Entry 7TKQ (electron microscopy, 4.50 A resolution (low resolution: residue-level contacts below are approximate; hydrogen-bond / salt-bridge calls are withheld)); this record covers chains A and O of the 27 polymer chains in the assembly.

Chain A:
Molecule: ATP synthase subunit alpha
From: Saccharomyces cerevisiae
UniProtKB: P07251 (ATPA_YEAST); residues 1-510 here correspond to UniProt positions 36-545 (UniProt number = residue number + 35)
Sequence (510 residues; row label = number of the first residue in the row):
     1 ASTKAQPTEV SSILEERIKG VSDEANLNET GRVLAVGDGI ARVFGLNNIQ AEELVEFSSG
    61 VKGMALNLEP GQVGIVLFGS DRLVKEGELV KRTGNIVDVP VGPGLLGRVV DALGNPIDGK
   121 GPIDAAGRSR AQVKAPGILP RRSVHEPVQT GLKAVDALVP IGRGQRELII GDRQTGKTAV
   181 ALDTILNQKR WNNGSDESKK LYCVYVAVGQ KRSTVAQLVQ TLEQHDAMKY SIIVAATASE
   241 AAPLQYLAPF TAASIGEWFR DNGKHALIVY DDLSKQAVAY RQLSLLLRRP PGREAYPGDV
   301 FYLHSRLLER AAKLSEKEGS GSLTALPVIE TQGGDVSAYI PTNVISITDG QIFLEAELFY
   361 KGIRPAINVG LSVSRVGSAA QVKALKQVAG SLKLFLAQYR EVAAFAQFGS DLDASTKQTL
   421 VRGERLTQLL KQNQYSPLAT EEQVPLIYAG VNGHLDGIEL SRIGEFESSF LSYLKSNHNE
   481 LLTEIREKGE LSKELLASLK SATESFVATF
Unresolved in the structure: 1-8, 408-409, 510
Curated features (UniProtKB/Swiss-Prot):
  - binding site (ATP): G171 to T178
  - site: S372 (Required for activity)
  - modified residue (Phosphoserine): S22, S143

Chain O:
Molecule: ATP synthase subunit 5
From: Saccharomyces cerevisiae
UniProtKB: P09457 (ATPO_YEAST); residues 1-195 here correspond to UniProt positions 18-212 (UniProt number = residue number + 17)
Sequence (195 residues; row label = number of the first residue in the row):
     1 ASKAAAPPPV RLFGVEGTYA TALYQAAAKN SSIDAAFQSL QKVESTVKKN PKLGHLLLNP
    61 ALSLKDRNSV IDAIVETHKN LDGYVVNLLK VLSENNRLGC FEKIASDFGV LNDAHNGLLK
   121 GTVTSAEPLD PKSFKRIEKA LSASKLVGQG KSLKLENVVK PEIKGGLIVE LGDKTVDLSI
   181 STKIQKLNKV LEDSI
Unresolved in the structure: 1-6, 194-195

Chain A / chain O interface:
Residue-residue contacts (8; chain A residue first):
  L27(A) - T175(O)
  L27(A) - V176(O)
  N28(A) - K174(O)
  N28(A) - T175(O)
  E29(A) - D173(O)
  E29(A) - K174(O)
  E29(A) - T175(O)
  T30(A) - D173(O)

Overview:
The chain A/chain O interface involves 4 residues from each chain. UniProt lists 8 ATP-binding residues on
chain A.
Here chain A is ATP synthase subunit alpha and chain O is ATP synthase subunit 5, both from Saccharomyces
cerevisiae. Entry 7TKQ (Yeast ATP synthase State 3catalytic(c) with 10 mM ATP backbone model) was determined
by electron microscopy together with 7TJS, 7TJT, 7TJU, 7TJV, 7TJW, 7TJX and 30 further entries from the same
study.
